4G6H - chains A and B; structure by X-ray diffraction, 2.26 A resolution.

== Chain A (and B) ==
Molecule: Rotenone-insensitive NADH-ubiquinone oxidoreductase, mitochondrial
Source organism: Saccharomyces cerevisiae
Notes: EC 1.6.5.9; chain B of this document is another copy of the same molecule, construct and numbering; everything in this record applies to it too
Reference sequence: P32340 (NDI1_YEAST); residue numbers follow UniProt; this construct covers 24-513
Sequence (502 residues; numbered 12 to 513; the number before each row is that of its first residue):
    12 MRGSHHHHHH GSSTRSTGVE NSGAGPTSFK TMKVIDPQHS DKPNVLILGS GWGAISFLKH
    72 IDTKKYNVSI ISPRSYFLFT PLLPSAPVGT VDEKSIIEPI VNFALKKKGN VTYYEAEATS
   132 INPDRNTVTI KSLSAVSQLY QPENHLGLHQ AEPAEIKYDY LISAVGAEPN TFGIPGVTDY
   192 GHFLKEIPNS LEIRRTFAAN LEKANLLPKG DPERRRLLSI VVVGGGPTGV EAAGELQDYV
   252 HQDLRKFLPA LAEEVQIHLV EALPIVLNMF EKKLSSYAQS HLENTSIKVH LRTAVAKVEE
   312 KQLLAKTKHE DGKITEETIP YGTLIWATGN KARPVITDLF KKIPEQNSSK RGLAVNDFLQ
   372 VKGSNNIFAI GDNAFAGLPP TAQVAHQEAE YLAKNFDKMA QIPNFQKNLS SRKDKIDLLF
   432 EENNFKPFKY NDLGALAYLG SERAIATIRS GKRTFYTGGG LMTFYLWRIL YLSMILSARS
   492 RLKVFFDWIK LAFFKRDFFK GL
Disordered / not traced: 12-41
Construct notes: expression tag (12-23)
Bound ions: Mg2+ site 1: Pro48, Lys53; Mg2+ site 2: Thr189, Gly192; Mg2+ site 3: Val266, Ser297
Small-molecule neighbours:
  - FAD (flavin-adenine dinucleotide): Leu59, Gly60, Ser61, Gly62, Trp63, Gly64, Ala65, Ile82, Ser83, Pro84, Arg85, Thr91, Pro92, Leu94, Pro95, Ala127, Glu128, Ala129, Ala175, Val176, Gly177, Leu195, Lys196, Thr239, Arg344, Val346, Ile381, Gly382, Asp383, Asn384, Pro391, Thr392, Ala393, Gln394, Ala396, Tyr482
  - NADH (NAI; 1,4-dihydronicotinamide adenine dinucleotide): Phe183, Ile185, Val234, Gly235, Gly236, Gly237, Pro238, Thr239, Glu242, Val271, Glu272, Ala273, Leu274, Met280, Thr304, Ala305, Val306, Trp337, Ala338, Thr339, Gly340, Asn341, Pro391, Thr392, Leu447

== Interface between chain A and chain B ==
Contacting residue pairs - 61 pairs, chain A then chain B:
  Asp103(A) with Lys105(B), salt bridge
  Lys105(A) with Asp103(B), salt bridge; Asp508(B); Leu513(B)
  Ile108(A) with Phe510(B), hydrophobic; Leu513(B), hydrophobic
  Val112(A) with Phe258(B), hydrophobic
  Asn113(A) with Lys506(B), hydrogen bond
  Leu116(A) with Lys257(B); Phe258(B), hydrophobic; Lys506(B)
  Glu126(A) with Glu213(B)
  Ser145(A) with Glu213(B)
  Ala146(A) with Glu213(B)
  Val147(A) with Asn216(B), hydrogen bond (backbone-side chain); Leu217(B), hydrophobic
  Leu150(A) with Phe258(B)
  His156(A) with Leu217(B), hydrogen bond (side chain-backbone); Leu218(B); Pro219(B)
  Leu159(A) with Leu217(B)
  Gln161(A) with Lys214(B); Leu217(B)
  Leu202(A) with Leu513(B), hydrophobic
  Glu213(A) with Glu126(B); Ser145(B); Ala146(B)
  Lys214(A) with Gln161(B)
  Asn216(A) with Val147(B), hydrogen bond (side chain-backbone)
  Leu217(A) with Val147(B), hydrophobic; His156(B), hydrogen bond (backbone-side chain); Leu159(B); Gln161(B)
  Leu218(A) with His156(B)
  Pro219(A) with His156(B)
  Lys257(A) with Leu116(B)
  Phe258(A) with Val112(B), hydrophobic; Leu116(B), hydrophobic; Leu150(B)
  Ala489(A) with Phe505(B)
  Arg490(A) with Phe505(B); Asp508(B), salt bridge
  Leu493(A) with Phe505(B), hydrophobic
  Lys494(A) with Lys501(B); Asp508(B), salt bridge
  Phe497(A) with Phe497(B), hydrophobic
  Lys501(A) with Lys494(B)
  Phe505(A) with Ala489(B); Arg490(B); Leu493(B), hydrophobic
  Lys506(A) with Asn113(B), hydrogen bond; Leu116(B)
  Asp508(A) with Lys105(B); Arg490(B), salt bridge; Lys494(B), salt bridge
  Phe510(A) with Ile108(B), hydrophobic; Pro110(B), hydrophobic
  Leu513(A) with Lys105(B); Ile108(B), hydrophobic; Ile198(B), hydrophobic; Leu202(B), hydrophobic
Other interface residues (no listed pair), chain A (43 interface residues in all): Tyr87, Glu104, Pro110, Ser148, Gln149, His160, Ile198, Leu259, Ile500
Other interface residues (no listed pair), chain B (43 interface residues in all): Tyr87, Glu104, Ser148, Gln149, His160, Leu259, Ile500

== Overview ==
Chain A and chain B each contribute 43 residues to their interface; the contacts include 6 hydrogen bonds and
6 salt bridges. Polar contacts include Asp103(A)-Lys105(B), Arg490(A)-Asp508(B) and Lys494(A)-Asp508(B).
Ligands of chain A: flavin-adenine dinucleotide and NADH.
Both chains are Rotenone-insensitive NADH-ubiquinone oxidoreductase, mitochondrial (Saccharomyces cerevisiae).
Entry 4G6H (Crystal structure of NDH with NADH) was determined by X-ray diffraction (same publication as 4G6G,
4G73 and 4G74).
